Entry 3IBF (X-ray diffraction, 2.50 A resolution); this record covers chains C and D of the 4 polymer chains in the assembly.

# Chain C
Protein: Caspase-7
From: Homo sapiens
Notes: EC 3.4.22.60; fragment: P20 subunit
Reference sequence: P55210 (CASP7_HUMAN); residues 324-496 here correspond to UniProt positions 24-196 (UniProt number = residue number - 300)
Sequence (173 residues; each row starts with the number of its first residue):
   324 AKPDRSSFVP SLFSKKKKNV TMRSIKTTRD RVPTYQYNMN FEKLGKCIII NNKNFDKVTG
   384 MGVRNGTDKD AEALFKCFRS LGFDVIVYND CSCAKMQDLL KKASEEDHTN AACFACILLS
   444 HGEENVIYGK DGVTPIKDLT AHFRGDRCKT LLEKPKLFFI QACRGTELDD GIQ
Not modelled in the structure: 324-351
Curated features (UniProtKB/Swiss-Prot):
  - region: Lys338 to Lys341 (Exosite), Lys376 to Arg387 (Loop L1), Arg487 to Gln496 (Loop L2)
  - active site: His444, Cys486
  - site: Phe336, Ser337 (Cleavage), Met345, Arg346 (Cleavage), Ser347, Ile348 (Cleavage), Arg487 (Involved in allosteric regulation)
  - modified residue: Ser330 (Phosphoserine), Ser337 (Phosphoserine), Thr473 (Phosphothreonine)

# Chain D
Protein: Caspase-7
From: Homo sapiens
Notes: EC 3.4.22.60; fragment: P10 subunit
Reference sequence: P55210 (CASP7_HUMAN); residues 507-603 here correspond to UniProt positions 207-303 (UniProt number = residue number - 300)
Sequence (97 residues; row label = number of the first residue in the row):
   507 ANPRYKIPVE ADFLFAYSTV PGYYSWRSPG RGSWFVQALC SILEEHGKDL EIMQILTRVN
   567 DRVARHFESQ SDDPHFHEKK QIPCVVSMLT KELYFSQ
Not modelled in the structure: 507-511
Curated features (UniProtKB/Swiss-Prot):
  - region: Val526 to Gly538 (Loop L3), Glu574 to Ile588 (Loop L4)
  - site: Tyr523 (Involved in allosteric regulation)
  - modified residue: Arg533 (Microbial infection: ADP-riboxanated arginine), Ser539 (Phosphoserine)

# Chain C / chain D interface
Contacting residue pairs (104; chain C residue first):
  Arg352(C) - Gln560(D)
  Arg352(C) - Tyr600(D)
  Arg354(C) - Lys554(D)
  Arg354(C) - Tyr600(D)
  Arg354(C) - Ser602(D)
  Arg354(C) - Gln603(D)
  Thr357(C) - Lys597(D)
  Tyr358(C) - Lys597(D)
  Tyr358(C) - Glu598(D)  hydrogen bond (backbone-backbone)
  Gln359(C) - Lys597(D)
  Gln359(C) - Glu598(D)
  Gln359(C) - Tyr600(D)
  Tyr360(C) - Asp518(D)  hydrogen bond
  Tyr360(C) - Leu595(D)
  Tyr360(C) - Thr596(D)  hydrogen bond (side chain-backbone)
  Tyr360(C) - Lys597(D)
  Tyr360(C) - Glu598(D)  hydrogen bond (backbone-backbone)
  Met362(C) - Leu599(D)  hydrophobic
  Met362(C) - Tyr600(D)
  Met362(C) - Ser602(D)
  Met362(C) - Gln603(D)
  Arg387(C) - Arg533(D)
  Asn388(C) - Arg533(D)  hydrogen bond (backbone-side chain)
  Asn388(C) - Ser534(D)
  Asn388(C) - Pro535(D)
  Gly389(C) - Ser534(D)
  Gly389(C) - Pro535(D)
  Gly389(C) - Gly538(D)
  Lys392(C) - Gly536(D)  hydrogen bond (side chain-backbone)
  Lys392(C) - Arg537(D)
  Asp393(C) - Gly538(D)
  Asp393(C) - Ser539(D)  hydrogen bond (side chain-backbone)
  Asp393(C) - Val542(D)
  Ala396(C) - Cys546(D)  hydrogen bond (backbone-side chain)
  Leu397(C) - Val542(D)  hydrophobic
  Leu397(C) - Cys546(D)  hydrophobic
  Cys400(C) - Cys546(D)
  Cys400(C) - Leu549(D)  hydrophobic
  Phe401(C) - Leu549(D)  hydrophobic
  Ser403(C) - Lys554(D)  hydrogen bond (backbone-side chain)
  Leu404(C) - Gly553(D)
  Leu404(C) - Phe601(D)  hydrophobic
  Phe406(C) - Phe601(D)  hydrophobic
  Glu447(C) - Gly528(D)
  Thr463(C) - Phe519(D)
  Thr463(C) - Phe521(D)
  Phe466(C) - Phe519(D)
  Arg467(C) - Val515(D)
  Arg467(C) - Glu516(D)  salt bridge
  Arg467(C) - Phe519(D)
  Gly468(C) - Val515(D)  hydrogen bond (backbone-backbone)
  Asp469(C) - Val515(D)
  Glu476(C) - Asp518(D)
  Lys477(C) - Asp518(D)
  Pro478(C) - Asp518(D)
  Pro478(C) - Leu599(D)  hydrophobic
  Lys479(C) - Ala517(D)
  Lys479(C) - Asp518(D)  hydrogen bond (backbone-backbone)
  Lys479(C) - Phe519(D)
  Lys479(C) - Leu520(D)  hydrogen bond (backbone-backbone)
  Leu480(C) - Leu520(D)
  Leu480(C) - Leu599(D)  hydrophobic
  Leu480(C) - Phe601(D)  hydrophobic
  Phe481(C) - Phe519(D)  hydrophobic
  Phe481(C) - Leu520(D)  hydrogen bond (backbone-backbone)
  Phe481(C) - Phe521(D)
  Phe481(C) - Ala522(D)  hydrogen bond (backbone-backbone)
  Phe482(C) - Ala522(D)
  Phe482(C) - Leu545(D)  hydrophobic
  Ile483(C) - Ala522(D)  hydrogen bond (backbone-backbone)
  Ile483(C) - Tyr523(D)
  Ile483(C) - Ser524(D)  hydrogen bond (backbone-backbone)
  Gln484(C) - Ser524(D)  hydrogen bond
  Gln484(C) - Ser531(D)  hydrogen bond
  Gln484(C) - Ser539(D)  hydrogen bond
  Gln484(C) - Phe541(D)
  Ala485(C) - Ser524(D)
  Ala485(C) - Thr525(D)
  Cys486(C) - Ser531(D)
  Arg487(C) - Tyr523(D)
  Arg487(C) - Thr525(D)  hydrogen bond (side chain-backbone)
  Arg487(C) - Val526(D)
  Arg487(C) - Pro527(D)
  Arg487(C) - Gly528(D)  hydrogen bond (backbone-backbone)
  Arg487(C) - Tyr529(D)  hydrogen bond (backbone-backbone)
  Arg487(C) - Cys590(D)
  Gly488(C) - Gly528(D)
  Gly488(C) - Tyr529(D)  hydrogen bond (backbone-backbone)
  Gly488(C) - Tyr530(D)
  Thr489(C) - Gly528(D)
  Glu490(C) - Gly528(D)  hydrogen bond (backbone-backbone)
  Glu490(C) - Tyr529(D)
  Glu490(C) - Tyr530(D)  hydrogen bond (backbone-backbone)
  Leu491(C) - Tyr530(D)  hydrophobic
  Leu491(C) - Trp532(D)  hydrophobic
  Leu491(C) - His581(D)
  Leu491(C) - Phe582(D)  hydrophobic
  Leu491(C) - Lys585(D)
  Asp492(C) - Tyr529(D)
  Asp492(C) - Lys585(D)
  Asp492(C) - Lys586(D)  hydrogen bond (backbone-backbone)
  Asp493(C) - Glu584(D)
  Asp493(C) - Lys585(D)  salt bridge
  Gly494(C) - Lys586(D)
Other interface residues (no listed pair), chain C (49 interface residues in all): Leu367, Thr390, Leu442, His444, Ile459
Other interface residues (no listed pair), chain D (53 interface residues in all): Ile513, Gln543, Glu550, Asp555, Leu562

# Summary
49 residues of chain C face 53 of chain D across their interface, with 26 hydrogen bonds and 2 salt bridges.
Polar contacts include Arg467(C)-Glu516(D), Asp493(C)-Lys585(D) and Tyr360(C)-Asp518(D). UniProt lists
active-site residues His444(C) and Cys486(C) on chain C.
Chain C is Caspase-7 and chain D is Caspase-7, both from Homo sapiens; the structure, Crystal structure of
unliganded caspase-7, was determined by X-ray diffraction together with 3IBC from the same study.
